Entry 7JJJ (electron microscopy, 4.50 A resolution (low resolution: residue-level contacts below are approximate; hydrogen-bond / salt-bridge calls are withheld)); this record covers chains A and F of the 6 polymer chains in the assembly.

== Chain A (and F) ==
Molecule: Spike glycoprotein
Organism: Severe acute respiratory syndrome coronavirus 2
Notes: chain F of this document is another copy of the same molecule, construct and numbering; everything in this record applies to it too
UniProtKB: P0DTC2 (SPIKE_SARS2); residue numbers follow UniProt; this construct covers 1-1273
Amino-acid sequence (1273 residues; row label = number of the first residue in the row):
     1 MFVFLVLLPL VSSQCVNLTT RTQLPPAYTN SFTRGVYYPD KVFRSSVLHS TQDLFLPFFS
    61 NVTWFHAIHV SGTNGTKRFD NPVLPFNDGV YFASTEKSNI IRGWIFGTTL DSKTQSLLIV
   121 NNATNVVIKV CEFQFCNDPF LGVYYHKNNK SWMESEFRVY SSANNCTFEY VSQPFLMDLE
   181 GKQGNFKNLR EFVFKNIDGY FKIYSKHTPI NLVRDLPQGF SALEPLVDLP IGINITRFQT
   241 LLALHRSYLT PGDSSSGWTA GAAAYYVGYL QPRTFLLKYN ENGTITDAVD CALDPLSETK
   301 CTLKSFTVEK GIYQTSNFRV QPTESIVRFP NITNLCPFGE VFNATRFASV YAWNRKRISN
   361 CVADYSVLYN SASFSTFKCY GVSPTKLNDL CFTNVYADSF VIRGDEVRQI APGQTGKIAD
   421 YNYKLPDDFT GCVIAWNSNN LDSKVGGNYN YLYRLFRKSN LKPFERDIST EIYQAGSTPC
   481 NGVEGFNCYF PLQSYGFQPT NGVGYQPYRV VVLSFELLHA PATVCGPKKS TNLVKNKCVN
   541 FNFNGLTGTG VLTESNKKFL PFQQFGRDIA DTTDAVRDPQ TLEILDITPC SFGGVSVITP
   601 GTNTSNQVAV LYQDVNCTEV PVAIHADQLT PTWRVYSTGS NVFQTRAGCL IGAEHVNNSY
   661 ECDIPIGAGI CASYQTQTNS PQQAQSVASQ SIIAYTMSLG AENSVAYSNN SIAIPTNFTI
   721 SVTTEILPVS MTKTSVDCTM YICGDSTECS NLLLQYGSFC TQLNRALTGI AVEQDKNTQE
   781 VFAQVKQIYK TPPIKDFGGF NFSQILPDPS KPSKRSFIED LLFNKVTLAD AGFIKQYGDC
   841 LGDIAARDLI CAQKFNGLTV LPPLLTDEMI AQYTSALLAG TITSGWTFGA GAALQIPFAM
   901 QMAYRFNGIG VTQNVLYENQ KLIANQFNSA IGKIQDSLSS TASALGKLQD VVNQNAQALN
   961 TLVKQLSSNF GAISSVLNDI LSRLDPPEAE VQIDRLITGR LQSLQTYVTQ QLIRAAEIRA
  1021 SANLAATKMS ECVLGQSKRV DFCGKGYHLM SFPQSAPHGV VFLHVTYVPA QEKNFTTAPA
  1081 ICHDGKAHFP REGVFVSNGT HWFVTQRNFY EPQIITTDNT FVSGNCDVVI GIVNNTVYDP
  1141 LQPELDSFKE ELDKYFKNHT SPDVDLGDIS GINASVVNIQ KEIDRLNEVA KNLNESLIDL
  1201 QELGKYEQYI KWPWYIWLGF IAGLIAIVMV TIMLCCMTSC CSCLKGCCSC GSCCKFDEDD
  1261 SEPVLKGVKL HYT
Disordered / not traced: 1-13, 677-689, 1147-1273 (chain F: 1-13, 619-631, 677-688, 1147-1273)
Differences from the reference sequence: engineered mutation Gln682 (Arg in P0DTC2), Gln683 (Arg in P0DTC2), Gln685 (Arg in P0DTC2), Pro986 (Lys in P0DTC2), Pro987 (Val in P0DTC2)
Disulfides: Cys15-Cys136, Cys131-Cys166, Cys291-Cys301, Cys336-Cys361, Cys379-Cys432, Cys391-Cys525, Cys480-Cys488, Cys538-Cys590, Cys617-Cys649, Cys662-Cys671, Cys738-Cys760, Cys743-Cys749, Cys840-Cys851, Cys1032-Cys1043, Cys1082-Cys1126
Covalent attachments: N-acetylglucosamine (NAG) linked to Asn17, Asn61, Asn122, Asn149, Asn165, Asn234, Asn282, Asn331, Asn343, Asn709, Asn717, Asn801, Asn1074, Asn1098, Asn1134; glycan linked to Asn616
UniProt features mapped onto this chain:
  - region: Asn280 to Cys301 (Putative superantigen), Arg403 to Asp405 (Integrin-binding motif), Asn448 to Phe456 (Immunodominant HLA epitope recognized by the CD8+), Pro681, Ala684 (Putative superantigen), Ser816 to Tyr837 (Fusion peptide 1), Lys835 to Phe855 (Fusion peptide 2), Asp1163 to Glu1202 (Heptad repeat 2)
  - motif: Met1237 to Cys1241 (Binding to host endocytosis trafficking protein SNX27), Asp1257 to Glu1262 (Diacidic ER export motif (host COPII)), Ser1261 to Gly1267 (Binding to host plasma membrane localising/FERM domain proteins), Lys1269 to Thr1273 (KxHxx, ER retrieval signal (COPI))
  - site: Arg815, Ser816 (Cleavage)
  - lipidation (S-palmitoyl cysteine): Cys1235, Cys1236, Cys1240, Cys1241, Cys1243, Cys1247, Cys1248, Cys1250, Cys1253, Cys1254
  - glycosylation: Asn17 (N-linked (GlcNAc...) (complex) asparagine), Asn61 (N-linked (GlcNAc...) (hybrid) asparagine), Asn74 (N-linked (GlcNAc...) (complex) asparagine), Asn122 (N-linked (GlcNAc...) (hybrid) asparagine), Asn149 (N-linked (GlcNAc...) (complex) asparagine), Asn165 (N-linked (GlcNAc...) (complex) asparagine), Asn234 (N-linked (GlcNAc...) (high mannose) asparagine), Asn282 (N-linked (GlcNAc...) (complex) asparagine), Thr323 (O-linked (GalNAc) threonine), Ser325 (O-linked (HexNAc...) serine), Asn331 (N-linked (GlcNAc...) (complex) asparagine), Asn343 (N-linked (GlcNAc...) (complex) asparagine), Asn603 (N-linked (GlcNAc...) (hybrid) asparagine), Asn616 (N-linked (GlcNAc...) (complex) asparagine), Asn657 (N-linked (GlcNAc...) (complex) asparagine), Thr676 (O-linked (GlcNAc...) threonine), Thr678 (O-linked (GlcNAc...) threonine), Asn709 (N-linked (GlcNAc...) (high mannose) asparagine), Asn717 (N-linked (GlcNAc...) (hybrid) asparagine), Asn801 (N-linked (GlcNAc...) (hybrid) asparagine) and 6 more in UniProt
  - natural variant: Leu5 (L5F: In strain: Iota/B.1.526), Ser13 (S13I: In strain: Epsilon/B.1.427/B.1.429), Leu18 (L18F: In strain: Beta/B.1.351, Gamma/P.1 and 1 more), Thr19 (T19I: In strain: Omicron/BQ.1.1, Omicron/XBB.1.5 and 1 more; T19R: In strain: Delta/B.1.617.2, Omicron/BA.2 and 4 more), Thr20 (T20N: In strain: Gamma/P.1), Leu24 to Ala27 (sequence variant, change not given here; In strain: Omicron/BA.2, Omicron/BA.2.12.1 and 6 more), Pro26 (P26S: In strain: Gamma/P.1), Gln52 (Q52H: In strain: Omicron/EG.5.1), Ala67 (A67V: In strain: Eta/B.1.525, Omicron/BA.1), His69 to Val70 (deletion: In strain: Alpha/B.1.1.7, Eta/B.1.525 and 5 more), Gly75 (G75V: In strain: Lambda/C.37), Thr76 (T76I: In strain: Lambda/C.37), 83 further natural variant entries in UniProt
  - mutagenesis: His69 to Val70 (Increased incorporation of cleaved spike into virions), Asn121 (N121Q: Partial loss of biliverdin affinity), Arg190 (R190K: Partial loss of biliverdin affinity), Asn234 (N234Q: Increased resistance to neutralizing antibodies), Asn331 (N331Q: Reduced viral infectivity), Asn343 (N343Q: Reduced viral infectivity), Leu452 (L452R: Increased resistance to neutralizing antibodies. Decreases HLA binding to NF9 epitope. Increased binding affinity to human ACE2), Tyr453 (Y453F: Decreased HLA binding to NF9 epitope. Increased binding affinity to human ACE2), Ala475 (A475V: Increased resistance to neutralizing antibodies), Val483 (V483A: Increased resistance to neutralizing antibodies), Glu484 (E484D: Increased replication in human TMEM106B overexpressing cells), Phe490 (F490L: Increased resistance to neutralizing antibodies and human covalescent sera neutralization), 14 further mutagenesis entries in UniProt
From the paper describing this entry:
  - conformationally variable residues (loop rearrangement, order/disorder transition, side-chain flip): Ile68 to Gly75, Tyr145, His146, Tyr248 to Thr250, Val615 to Val635
  - post-translational modification sites: Asn282
  - contacts within the chain: His146-Trp152 (pi stacking)

== Chain A / chain F interface ==
Contacting residue pairs - 19 pairs, chain A then chain F:
  Asn536(A) - Gln183(F)
  Glu554(A) - Lys182(F)
  Val622(A) - Ser71(F)
  Val622(A) - Gly72(F)
  Ala623(A) - Val70(F)
  Ala623(A) - Ser71(F)
  Ile624(A) - Val70(F)
  His625(A) - Trp152(F)
  His625(A) - Gly181(F)
  His625(A) - Gln183(F)
  His625(A) - Leu249(F)
  Ala626(A) - Trp152(F)
  Ala626(A) - His245(F)
  Ala626(A) - Ser247(F)
  Ala626(A) - Leu249(F)
  Asp627(A) - His146(F)
  Asp627(A) - Tyr248(F)
  Asp627(A) - Leu249(F)
  Gln628(A) - Leu249(F)
Interface residues without a listed pair, chain A (12 interface residues in all): Val534, Pro621, Leu629
Interface residues without a listed pair, chain F (15 interface residues in all): Lys77, Lys150, Thr259
Interface features reported in the paper:
  - residue pairs: Asp627(A)-His146(F) (salt bridge)
  - interface residues, chain A: Pro621(A)

== Overview ==
The interface between chain A and chain F involves 12 residues on one side and 15 on the other. The authors
report a salt bridge between Asp627(A) and His146(F). N-acetylglucosamine is covalently linked to Asn17(A),
Asn61(A), Asn122(A), Asn149(A), Asn165(A) and Asn234(A) and 9 more. The paper reports the interface residue
Pro621(A); a modification site at Asn282(A).
Chain A and chain F are both Spike glycoprotein (Severe acute respiratory syndrome coronavirus 2); the
structure, Structure of SARS-CoV-2 3Q-2P full-length dimers of spike trimers, was determined by electron
microscopy (same publication as 7JJI).
